Entry 3ZWH (X-ray diffraction, 1.94 A resolution); this record covers chains A and Q of the 3 polymer chains in the assembly.

Chain A:
Protein: Protein S100-A4
Source organism: Homo sapiens
Reference sequence: P26447 (S10A4_HUMAN); residue numbers follow UniProt; this construct covers 1-101
Sequence (104 residues; row label = number of the first residue in the row; numbers below 1 keep their minus sign (Gly-2 is residue -2)):
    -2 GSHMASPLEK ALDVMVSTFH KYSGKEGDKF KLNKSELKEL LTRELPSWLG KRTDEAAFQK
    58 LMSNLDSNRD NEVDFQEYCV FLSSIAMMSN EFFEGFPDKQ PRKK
Disordered / not traced: -2 to 1, 95-101
Differences from the reference sequence: expression tag (-2 to 0); engineered mutation Ser3 (Cys in P26447), Trp45 (Phe in P26447), Ser81 (Cys in P26447), Ser86 (Cys in P26447)
Metal / ion sites: Ca2+ site 1: Ser20, Glu23, Asp25, Lys28, Glu33; Ca2+ site 2: Asp63, Asn65, Asp67, Glu69, Glu74
Swiss-Prot annotation at these positions:
  - binding site (Ca(2+)): Lys28, Glu33, Asp63, Asn65, Asp67, Glu69, Glu74
  - modified residue: Ala2 (N-acetylalanine), Lys7 (N6-acetyllysine), Lys35 (N6-acetyllysine)
From the paper describing this entry:
  - mutagenesis - F45W: unchanged binding to Myosin-9 (chain Q)
  - mutagenesis - C81S: decreased binding to Myosin-9 (chain Q) (citing earlier work)
  - mutagenesis - C3S/F45W/C81S/C86S: decreased binding to Myosin-9 (chain Q)

Chain Q:
Protein: Myosin-9
Source organism: Homo sapiens
Reference sequence: P35579 (MYH9_HUMAN); residue numbers follow UniProt; this construct covers 1893-1937
Sequence (45 residues; each row starts with the number of its first residue):
  1893 YRKLQRELED ATETADAMNR EVSSLKNKLR RGDLPFVVPR RMARK
Disordered / not traced: 1936-1937
Differences from the reference sequence: engineered mutation Tyr1893 (Arg in P35579)
Swiss-Prot annotation at these positions:
  - modified residue: Arg1923 (Omega-N-methylarginine)
From the paper describing this entry:
  - post-translational modification sites: Ser1916 (citing earlier work)

Interface between chain A and chain Q:
Contacting residue pairs - 47 pairs, chain A then chain Q:
  Asp10(A) - Arg1933(Q)  salt bridge
  Leu38(A) - Leu1900(Q)  hydrophobic
  Pro43(A) - Tyr1893(Q)
  Ser44(A) - Tyr1893(Q)
  Ser44(A) - Arg1894(Q)
  Trp45(A) - Arg1894(Q)
  Trp45(A) - Leu1900(Q)
  Leu46(A) - Tyr1893(Q)
  Leu46(A) - Arg1894(Q)  hydrogen bond (backbone-backbone)
  Gly47(A) - Tyr1893(Q)
  Gly47(A) - Leu1896(Q)
  Gly47(A) - Gln1897(Q)
  Lys48(A) - Tyr1893(Q)
  Lys48(A) - Arg1894(Q)
  Lys48(A) - Lys1895(Q)
  Lys48(A) - Leu1896(Q)  hydrogen bond (backbone-backbone)
  Lys48(A) - Gln1897(Q)  hydrogen bond (backbone-side chain)
  Arg49(A) - Gln1897(Q)  hydrogen bond (backbone-side chain)
  Asp51(A) - Gln1897(Q)  hydrogen bond
  Ala53(A) - Arg1898(Q)
  Ala54(A) - Arg1898(Q)
  Lys57(A) - Arg1898(Q)
  Lys57(A) - Glu1901(Q)  salt bridge
  Lys57(A) - Glu1905(Q)  salt bridge
  Leu58(A) - Leu1900(Q)  hydrophobic
  Leu58(A) - Thr1904(Q)
  Asn61(A) - Glu1901(Q)  hydrogen bond (side chain-backbone)
  Asn61(A) - Thr1904(Q)  hydrogen bond
  Asn61(A) - Glu1905(Q)  hydrogen bond
  Asn61(A) - Ala1907(Q)
  Leu62(A) - Thr1904(Q)
  Ser64(A) - Ala1907(Q)
  Ser64(A) - Asp1908(Q)  hydrogen bond
  Ser64(A) - Asn1911(Q)  hydrogen bond
  Gln73(A) - Asn1911(Q)  hydrogen bond (side chain-backbone)
  Gln73(A) - Ser1915(Q)  hydrogen bond
  Glu74(A) - Asn1911(Q)
  Val77(A) - Ala1907(Q)
  Val77(A) - Met1910(Q)  hydrophobic
  Val77(A) - Asn1911(Q)
  Ser80(A) - Met1910(Q)
  Ser81(A) - Ala1903(Q)  hydrogen bond (side chain-backbone)
  Ser81(A) - Thr1904(Q)
  Ile82(A) - Leu1900(Q)  hydrophobic
  Met84(A) - Met1910(Q)  hydrophobic
  Met85(A) - Glu1899(Q)
  Met85(A) - Ala1903(Q)  hydrophobic
Other interface residues (no listed pair), chain A (26 interface residues in all): Phe78
Other interface residues (no listed pair), chain Q (20 interface residues in all): Asp1902, Val1914
Interface features reported in the paper:
  - residue pairs: Gln1897(Q)-Lys48(A), Gln1897(Q)-Arg49(A), Gln1897(Q)-Asp51(A), Arg1933(Q)-Asp10(A) (salt bridge)
  - interface residues, chain Q: Leu1900(Q), Ala1903(Q), Asp1908(Q), Asn1911(Q), Ser1915(Q)

Summary:
26 residues of chain A and 20 residues of chain Q are in contact, with 13 hydrogen bonds and 3 salt bridges.
Among the polar pairs are Asp10(A)-Arg1933(Q), Lys57(A)-Glu1901(Q) and Lys57(A)-Glu1905(Q). The paper
describes contacts between Gln1897(Q) and Lys48(A), Gln1897(Q) and Arg49(A) and Gln1897(Q) and Asp51(A); a
salt bridge between Arg1933(Q) and Asp10(A). From the paper: C81S and C3S/F45W/C81S/C86S of chain A reduce
binding to Myosin-9 (chain Q); interface residues Leu1900(Q), Ala1903(Q) and Asp1908(Q) among others.
Here chain A is Protein S100-A4 and chain Q is Myosin-9, both from Homo sapiens. Entry 3ZWH (Ca2+-bound S100A4
C3S, C81S, C86S and F45W mutant complexed with myosin IIA) was determined by X-ray diffraction.
